PDB entry 4CAE | X-ray diffraction, 1.46 A resolution | chain A

# Chain A
Protein: Glycylpeptide N-tetradecanoyltransferase
From: Plasmodium vivax
Notes: EC 2.3.1.97
Reference sequence: A5K1A2 (A5K1A2_PLAVS); residues 27-410 here = UniProt positions 27-410
Sequence (384 residues; numbered 27 to 410; the number before each row is that of its first residue):
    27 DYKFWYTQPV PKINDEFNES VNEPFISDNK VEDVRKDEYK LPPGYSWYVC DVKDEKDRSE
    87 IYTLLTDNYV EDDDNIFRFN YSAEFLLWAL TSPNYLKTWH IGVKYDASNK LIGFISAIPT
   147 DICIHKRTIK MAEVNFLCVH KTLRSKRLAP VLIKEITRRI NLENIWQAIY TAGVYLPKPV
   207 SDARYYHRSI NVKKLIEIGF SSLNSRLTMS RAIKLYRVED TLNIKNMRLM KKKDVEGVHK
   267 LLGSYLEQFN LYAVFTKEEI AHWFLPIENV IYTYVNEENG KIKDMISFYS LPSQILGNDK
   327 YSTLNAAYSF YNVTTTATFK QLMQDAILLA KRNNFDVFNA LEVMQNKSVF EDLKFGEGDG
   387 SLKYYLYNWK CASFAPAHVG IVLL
Bound ions: Mg2+: Leu169 (together with 2-oxopentadecyl-CoA)
Small-molecule neighbours:
  - 3F3 (4-[(2-{5-[(3-methoxyphenyl)methyl]-1,3,4-oxadiazol-2-yl}-1-benzothiophen-3-yl)oxy]piperidine): Val96, Glu97, Asp98, Phe103, Arg104, Phe105, Tyr107, Thr197, Tyr211, Phe226, Tyr315, Leu317, Ser319, Leu330, Tyr334, Ser335, Asn365, Ala366, Leu367, Leu388, Val408, Leu409, Leu410
  - 2-oxopentadecyl-CoA (NHW): Tyr28, Lys29, Phe30, Trp31, Asn94, Tyr95, Val96, Val160, Asn161, Phe162, Leu163, Cys164, Val165, Leu169, Arg170, Ser171, Lys172, Arg173, Leu174, Ala175, Pro176, Ile179, Ile182, Thr183, Ile186, Asn187, Ile191, Trp192, Gln193, Ala194, Tyr196, Thr197, Ala198, Val200, Leu202, Tyr393
Reported in the primary citation:
  - binding site for 3F3: Phe105, Tyr211, Ser319

# In short
Ligands of chain A: compound 3F3 and 2-oxopentadecyl-CoA. The paper reports a binding site for 3F3 at Phe105,
Tyr211 and Ser319.
Chain A is Glycylpeptide N-tetradecanoyltransferase (Plasmodium vivax); the structure, Plasmodium vivax
N-myristoyltransferase in complex with a benzothiophene inhibitor (compound 20b), was determined by X-ray
diffraction, deposited together with 4CAF.
